PDB entry 3QV7 | X-ray diffraction, 2.70 A resolution | chains D and B of the 4 polymer chains in the assembly

[Chain D (and B)]
Molecule: Pyruvate kinase
Source organism: Leishmania mexicana
Notes: EC 2.7.1.40; chain B of this document is another copy of the same molecule, construct and numbering; everything in this record applies to it too
UniProtKB: Q27686 (KPYK_LEIME); residues 0-498 here correspond to UniProt positions 1-499 (UniProt number = residue number + 1)
Amino-acid sequence (499 residues; row label = number of the first residue in the row; numbering starts at 0):
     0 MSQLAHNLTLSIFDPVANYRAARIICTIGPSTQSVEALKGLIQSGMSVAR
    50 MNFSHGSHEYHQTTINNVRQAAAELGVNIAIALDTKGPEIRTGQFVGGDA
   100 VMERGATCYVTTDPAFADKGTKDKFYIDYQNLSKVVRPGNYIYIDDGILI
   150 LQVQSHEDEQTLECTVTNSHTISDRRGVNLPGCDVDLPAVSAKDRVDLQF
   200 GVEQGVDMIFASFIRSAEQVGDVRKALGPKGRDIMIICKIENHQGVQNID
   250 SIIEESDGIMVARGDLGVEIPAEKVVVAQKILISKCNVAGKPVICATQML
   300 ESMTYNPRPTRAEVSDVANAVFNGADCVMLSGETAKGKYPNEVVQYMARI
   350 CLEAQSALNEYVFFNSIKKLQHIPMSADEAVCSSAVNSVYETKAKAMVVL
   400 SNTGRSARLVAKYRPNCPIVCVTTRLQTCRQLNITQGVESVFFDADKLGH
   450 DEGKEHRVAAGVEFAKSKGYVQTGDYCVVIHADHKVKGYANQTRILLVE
Not modelled in the structure: 0, 483-486 (chain B: 0, 88-185)
Curated features (UniProtKB/Swiss-Prot):
  - binding site (substrate): R49, G263, D264, T296
  - binding site (ATP): N51 to H54, R90
  - binding site (K(+)): N51, S53, D83, T84
  - binding site (Mg(2+)): E240, D264
  - site: K238 (Transition state stabilizer)
Reported in the primary citation:
  - binding site for Ponceau S: P29, H54, Y59

[Interface between chain D and chain B]
Pairs across the interface (36; chain D residue first):
  K367(D) - E390(B)  salt bridge
  P373(D) - E390(B)
  P373(D) - T391(B)
  P373(D) - K392(B)
  M374(D) - E390(B)  hydrogen bond (backbone-backbone)
  M374(D) - T391(B)
  S375(D) - Y475(B)
  A376(D) - Y475(B)  hydrogen bond (backbone-side chain)
  A379(D) - T391(B)
  A379(D) - I494(B)  hydrophobic
  V380(D) - I494(B)  hydrophobic
  S383(D) - S383(B)  hydrogen bond
  S387(D) - S383(B)
  E390(D) - K367(B)  salt bridge
  E390(D) - P373(B)
  E390(D) - M374(B)  hydrogen bond (backbone-backbone)
  T391(D) - P373(B)
  T391(D) - M374(B)
  T391(D) - A379(B)
  K392(D) - I372(B)
  K392(D) - P373(B)
  Y475(D) - S375(B)
  Y475(D) - A376(B)  hydrogen bond (side chain-backbone)
  Y475(D) - Y488(B)
  G487(D) - L496(B)
  N490(D) - R493(B)
  N490(D) - I494(B)  hydrogen bond (side chain-backbone)
  Q491(D) - Q491(B)
  Q491(D) - T492(B)
  T492(D) - Q491(B)
  T492(D) - T492(B)  hydrogen bond (backbone-backbone)
  R493(D) - N490(B)
  I494(D) - A376(B)  hydrophobic
  I494(D) - V380(B)  hydrophobic
  I494(D) - N490(B)  hydrogen bond (backbone-side chain)
  L496(D) - G487(B)
Other interface residues (no listed pair), chain D (22 interface residues in all): I372, Y389
Other interface residues (no listed pair), chain B (24 interface residues in all): S382, S387, Y389

[In short]
The interface between chain D and chain B involves 22 residues on one side and 24 on the other; the contacts
include 8 hydrogen bonds and 2 salt bridges. Among the polar pairs are K367(D)-E390(B), A376(D)-Y475(B) and
S383(D)-S383(B). From the paper: a binding site for Ponceau S at P29(D), H54(D) and Y59(D).
Both chains are Pyruvate kinase (Leishmania mexicana). Entry 3QV7 (Crystal structure of Leishmania mexicana
pyruvate kinase(LmPYK)in complex with ponceau S and acid blue 25) was determined by X-ray diffraction together
with 3QV9, 3QV6, 3QV8 and 3PP7 from the same study.
